8KCY - chains A and I of the 12 polymer chains in the assembly; structure by electron microscopy, 2.80 A resolution.

Chain A:
Molecule: Histone H3.1
Source organism: Homo sapiens
UniProtKB: P68431 (H31_HUMAN); residues 0-135 here correspond to UniProt positions 1-136 (UniProt number = residue number + 1)
Sequence (139 residues; numbered -3 to 135; the number before each row is that of its first residue; numbers below 1 keep their minus sign (Gly-3 is residue -3)):
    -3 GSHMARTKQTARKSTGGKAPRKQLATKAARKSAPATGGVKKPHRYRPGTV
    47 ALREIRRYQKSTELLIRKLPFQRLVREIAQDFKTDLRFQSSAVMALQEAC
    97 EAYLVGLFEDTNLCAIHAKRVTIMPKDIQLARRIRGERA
Disordered / not traced: -3 to 37
Construct notes: expression tag (-3 to -1)

Chain I:
Molecule: 193-nt DNA strand
Source organism: synthetic construct
Sequence (193 nucleotides; numbered -96 to 96; the number before each row is that of its first residue; numbers below 1 keep their minus sign (DA-96 is residue -96)):
   -96 ATCACGTAATATTGGCCAGCTAGGATCACAATCCCGGTGCCGAGGCCGCT
   -46 CAATTGGTCGTAGACAGCTCTAGCACCGCTTAAACGCACGTACGGAATCC
     4 GTACGTGCGTTTAAGCGGTGCTAGAGCTGTCTACGACCAATTGAGCGGCC
    54 TCGGCACCGGGATTGTGATCCTAGCTGGCCAATATTACGTGAT

Interface between chain A and chain I:
Residue-residue contacts (26):
  Pro38(A) with DA71(I), sugar contact
  His39(A) with DG70(I), sugar contact
  Arg40(A) with DG70(I), phosphate contact; DA71(I), phosphate contact
  Tyr41(A) with DT69(I), phosphate contact; DG70(I), sugar contact
  Arg42(A) with DA-5(I), salt bridge to the phosphate; DG70(I), salt bridge to the phosphate
  Pro43(A) with DA-5(I), sugar contact
  Thr45(A) with DG70(I), hydrogen bond to the phosphate
  Arg63(A) with DA-14(I), hydrogen bond to the phosphate; DA-13(I), phosphate contact
  Arg72(A) with DC-23(I), salt bridge to the phosphate
  Arg83(A) with DG-24(I), phosphate contact; DC-23(I), sugar contact
  Phe84(A) with DG-24(I), phosphate contact; DC-23(I), hydrogen bond to the phosphate
  Gln85(A) with DG-24(I), phosphate contact
  Ser86(A) with DG-24(I), hydrogen bond to the phosphate
  Arg116(A) with DG-3(I), phosphate contact; DG-2(I), salt bridge to the phosphate
  Val117(A) with DG-3(I), hydrogen bond to the phosphate
  Thr118(A) with DC-4(I), hydrogen bond to the phosphate; DG-3(I), hydrogen bond to the phosphate
  Met120(A) with DG-3(I), phosphate contact; DG-2(I), phosphate contact
Interface residues without a listed pair, chain A (21 interface residues in all): Gln68, Leu82, Lys115, Lys122
Interface residues without a listed pair, chain I (12 interface residues in all): DC-8

Overview:
21 residues of chain A face 12 of chain I across their interface, with 7 hydrogen bonds and 4 salt bridges.
Among the polar pairs are Thr45(A)-DG70(I), Arg63(A)-DA-14(I) and Phe84(A)-DC-23(I).
Here chain A is Histone H3.1 (Homo sapiens) and chain I is a 193-nt DNA strand (synthetic construct). Entry
8KCY (Structure of nucleosome complexed with two DEK molecules) was determined by electron microscopy together
with 8KD1 and 8KE0 from the same study.
